PDB entry 8ORS | electron microscopy, 4.30 A resolution (low resolution: residue-level contacts below are approximate; hydrogen-bond / salt-bridge calls are withheld) | chains A and B

Chain A (and B):
Molecule: Putative GMC-type oxidoreductase
From: Mimivirus reunion
Notes: chain B of this document is another copy of the same molecule, construct and numbering; everything in this record applies to it too
UniProt: A0A8A5IZP6 (A0A8A5IZP6_9VIRU); numbering as in UniProt (aligned over 1-702)
Sequence (702 residues; each row starts with the number of its first residue):
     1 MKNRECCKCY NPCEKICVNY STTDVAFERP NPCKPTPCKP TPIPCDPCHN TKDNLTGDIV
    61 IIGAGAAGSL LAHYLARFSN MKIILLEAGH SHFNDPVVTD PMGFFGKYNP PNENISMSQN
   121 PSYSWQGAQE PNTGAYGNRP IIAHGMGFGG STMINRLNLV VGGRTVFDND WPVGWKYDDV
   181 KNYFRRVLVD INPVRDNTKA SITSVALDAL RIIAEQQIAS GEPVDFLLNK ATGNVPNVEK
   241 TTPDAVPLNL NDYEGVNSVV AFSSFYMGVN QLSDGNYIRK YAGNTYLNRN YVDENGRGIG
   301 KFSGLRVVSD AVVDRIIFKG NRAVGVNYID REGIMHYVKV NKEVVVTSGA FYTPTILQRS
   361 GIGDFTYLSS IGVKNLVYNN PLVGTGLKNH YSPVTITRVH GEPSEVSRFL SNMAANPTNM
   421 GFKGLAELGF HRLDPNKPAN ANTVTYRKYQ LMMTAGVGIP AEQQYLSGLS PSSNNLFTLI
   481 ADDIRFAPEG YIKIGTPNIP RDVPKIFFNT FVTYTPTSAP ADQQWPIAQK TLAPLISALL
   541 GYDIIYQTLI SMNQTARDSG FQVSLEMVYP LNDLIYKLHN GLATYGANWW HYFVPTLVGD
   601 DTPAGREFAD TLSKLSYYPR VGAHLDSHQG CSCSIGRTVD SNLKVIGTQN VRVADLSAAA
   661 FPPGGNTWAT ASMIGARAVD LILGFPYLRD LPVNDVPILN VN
Disordered / not traced: 1-53
Ligand contacts: FAD (flavin-adenine dinucleotide): Ile62, Gly63, Ala64, Gly65, Ala66, Ala67, Leu86, Glu87, Ala88, Trp125, Ala143, His144, Gly145, Met146, Gly147, Gly149, Gly150, Ser151, Thr152, Ile154, Asn155, Arg156, Leu157, Asn158, Ala311, Val312, Val313, Thr347, Ser348, Gly349, Tyr352, Ile356, Ser627, His628, Asp655, Leu656, Asn666, Thr667, Trp668, Ala671

How chain A and chain B interact:
Pairs across the interface - 71 pairs, chain A then chain B:
  Glu113(A) - Lys493(B)
  Glu113(A) - Phe507(B)
  Ile115(A) - Glu130(B)
  Gln119(A) - Glu130(B)
  Gln119(A) - Pro131(B)
  Gln119(A) - Arg139(B)
  Asn120(A) - Lys505(B)
  Pro121(A) - Glu130(B)
  Pro121(A) - Arg501(B)
  Ser122(A) - Gly495(B)
  Ser122(A) - Lys505(B)
  Ser124(A) - Arg501(B)
  Gln126(A) - Arg139(B)
  Gln126(A) - Val503(B)
  Glu130(A) - Ile115(B)
  Glu130(A) - Gln119(B)
  Glu130(A) - Pro121(B)
  Pro131(A) - Gln119(B)
  Tyr136(A) - Ala461(B)
  Tyr136(A) - Glu462(B)
  Asn138(A) - Glu462(B)
  Arg139(A) - Gln119(B)
  Arg139(A) - Gln126(B)
  Arg139(A) - Ile141(B)
  Ile141(A) - Arg139(B)
  Arg315(A) - Arg331(B)
  Arg315(A) - Glu332(B)
  Arg315(A) - Gly333(B)
  Ile329(A) - Met335(B)
  Ile329(A) - Asn498(B)
  Ile329(A) - Ile499(B)
  Asp330(A) - Asn498(B)
  Arg331(A) - Gly372(B)
  Arg331(A) - Lys374(B)
  Arg331(A) - Pro497(B)
  Arg331(A) - Asn498(B)
  Glu332(A) - Arg315(B)
  Glu332(A) - Lys374(B)
  Gly333(A) - Arg315(B)
  Gly333(A) - Met335(B)
  Met335(A) - Gly333(B)
  Gly372(A) - Arg331(B)
  Glu462(A) - Gln463(B)
  Glu462(A) - Tyr617(B)
  Glu462(A) - Val621(B)
  Tyr465(A) - Tyr136(B)
  Tyr465(A) - Lys614(B)
  Tyr465(A) - Tyr617(B)
  Leu466(A) - Tyr617(B)
  Tyr491(A) - Glu113(B)
  Lys493(A) - Glu113(B)
  Thr496(A) - Met146(B)
  Pro497(A) - Arg331(B)
  Asn498(A) - Asp310(B)
  Asn498(A) - Ile329(B)
  Asn498(A) - Asp330(B)
  Asn498(A) - Arg331(B)
  Ile499(A) - Ile329(B)
  Ile499(A) - Pro500(B)
  Pro500(A) - Ile499(B)
  Arg501(A) - Pro121(B)
  Arg501(A) - Ser124(B)
  Arg501(A) - Asp502(B)
  Asp502(A) - Arg501(B)
  Asp502(A) - Val503(B)
  Lys505(A) - Glu113(B)
  Lys505(A) - Pro121(B)
  Phe507(A) - Glu113(B)
  Lys614(A) - Tyr465(B)
  Tyr617(A) - Tyr465(B)
  Tyr617(A) - Leu466(B)
Also at the interface, not in a pair above, chain A (50 interface residues in all): Asn112, Trp125, Ala128, Met146, Asp310, Val312, Asp314, Val373, Ala461, Gly495, Val503, Pro504
Also at the interface, not in a pair above, chain B (51 interface residues in all): Asn120, Ser122, Trp125, Ala128, Val312, Asp314, Ile371, Tyr491, Pro504, Ser613

In short:
50 residues of chain A and 51 residues of chain B are in contact. Ligands of chain A: flavin-adenine
dinucleotide.
Both chains are Putative GMC-type oxidoreductase (Mimivirus reunion). Entry 8ORS (Knockout of
GMC-oxidoreductase genes reveals that functional redundancy preserves mimivirus essential functions) was
determined by electron microscopy, deposited together with 8ORH.
